PDB entry 9GS2 | electron microscopy, 3.46 A resolution | chains B and H of the 8 polymer chains in the assembly

== Chain B ==
Protein: Mitochondrial chaperone BCS1
Organism: Saccharomyces cerevisiae
Reference sequence: P32839 (BCS1_YEAST); residues 1-456 here = UniProt positions 1-456
Sequence (480 residues; each row starts with the number of its first residue; numbers below 1 keep their minus sign (Met-23 is residue -23)):
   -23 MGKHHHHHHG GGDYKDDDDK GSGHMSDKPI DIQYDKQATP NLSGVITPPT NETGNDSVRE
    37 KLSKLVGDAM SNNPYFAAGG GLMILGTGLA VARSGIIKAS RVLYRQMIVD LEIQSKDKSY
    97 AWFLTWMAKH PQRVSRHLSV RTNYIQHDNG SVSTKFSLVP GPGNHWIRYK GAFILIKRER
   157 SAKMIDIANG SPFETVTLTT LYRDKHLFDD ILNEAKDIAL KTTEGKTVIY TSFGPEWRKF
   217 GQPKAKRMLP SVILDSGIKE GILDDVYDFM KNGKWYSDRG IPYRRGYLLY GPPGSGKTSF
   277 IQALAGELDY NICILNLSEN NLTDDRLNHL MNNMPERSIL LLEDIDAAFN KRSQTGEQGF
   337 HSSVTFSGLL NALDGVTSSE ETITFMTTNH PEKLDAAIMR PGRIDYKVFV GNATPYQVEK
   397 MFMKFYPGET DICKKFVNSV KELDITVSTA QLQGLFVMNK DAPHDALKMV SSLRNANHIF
Disordered / not traced: -23 to 74
Sequence notes: initiating methionine (-23); expression tag (-22 to 0)
Reported in the primary citation:
  - mutagenesis - E212A, D300A, R302A: abolished growth in response to respiratory conditions
  - mutagenesis - R214A, D301A: decreased growth in response to respiratory conditions
  - mutagenesis - R69A, R69E: abolished growth

== Chain H ==
Protein: Cytochrome b-c1 complex subunit Rieske, mitochondrial
Organism: Saccharomyces cerevisiae
Notes: EC 7.1.1.8
Reference sequence: P08067 (UCRI_YEAST); numbering as in UniProt (aligned over 92-215)
Sequence (124 residues; numbered 92 to 215; the number before each row is that of its first residue):
    92 AKVEVNLAAI PLGKNVVVKW QGKPVFIRHR TPHEIQEANS VDMSALKDPQ TDADRVKDPQ
   152 WLIMLGICTH LGCVPIGEAG DFGGWFCPCH GSHYDISGRI RKGPAPLNLE IPAYEFDGDK
   212 VIVG
Cystine bridges: Cys164-Cys180
Bound ions: 2Fe-2S cluster Fe: Cys159, His161, Cys178, His181
Ligand contacts: 2Fe-2S cluster (FES): Cys159, His161, Leu162, Cys164, Cys178, Cys180, His181, Gly182, Ser183, Pro195
Curated features (UniProtKB/Swiss-Prot):
  - binding site ([2Fe-2S] cluster): Cys159, His161, Cys178, His181
  - mutagenesis: Gly157 (G157D: Loss of activity), Cys159 (C159S: Loss of activity), His161 (H161R: Loss of activity), Gly163 (G163D: Partial loss of activity), Cys164 (C164S: Loss of activity), Pro166 (P166L: Partial loss of activity), Cys178 (C178S/Y: Loss of activity), Pro179 (P179L: Partial loss of activity), Cys180 (C180S: Loss of activity), His181 (H181R: Loss of activity), Ser183 (S183L: Loss of activity), His184 (H184R: No loss of activity), 5 further mutagenesis entries in UniProt
Reported in the primary citation:
  - mutagenesis - D139R, D145R, E201R, D210R: unchanged growth in response to non-fermentable carbon source

== Chain B / chain H interface ==
Residue-residue contacts (14; chain B residue first):
  Phe209(B) - Asp145(H)
  Phe209(B) - Arg146(H)
  Phe209(B) - Lys148(H)
  Gly210(B) - Gln141(H)
  Gly210(B) - Asp145(H)  hydrogen bond (backbone-side chain)
  Arg214(B) - Lys148(H)
  Asn297(B) - Gln141(H)
  Asn297(B) - Thr142(H)
  Asn297(B) - Asp145(H)
  Thr299(B) - Pro140(H)
  Arg302(B) - Asp139(H)  salt bridge
  Arg302(B) - Pro140(H)  hydrogen bond (side chain-backbone)
  His337(B) - Asp133(H)
  His337(B) - Met134(H)
Also at the interface, not in a pair above, chain H (13 interface residues in all): Ser135, Ala144, Val147, Tyr205
The authors on this interface:
  - interface residues, chain B: Arg214(B)
  - interface residues, chain H: Asp139(H), Asp145(H)

== Summary ==
Chain B and chain H form an interface of 7 and 13 residues respectively, with 2 hydrogen bonds and 1 salt
bridge. Polar pairs include Arg302(B)-Asp139(H), Gly210(B)-Asp145(H) and Arg302(B)-Pro140(H). From the paper:
E212A, D300A and R302A of chain B abolish growth in response to respiratory conditions; interface residues
Arg214(B) and Asp139(H) among others; 11 substitutions were tested in all.
Chain B is Mitochondrial chaperone BCS1 and chain H is Cytochrome b-c1 complex subunit Rieske, mitochondrial,
both from Saccharomyces cerevisiae; the structure, Structure of the Rieske bound Apo1 state of the heptameric
Bcs1 AAA-ATPase, was determined by electron microscopy, deposited together with 9GSN and 9GU9.
